7EO0 - chains 1 and 4 of the 6 polymer chains in the assembly; structure by electron microscopy, 3.75 A resolution.

== Chain 1 ==
Molecule: O/tibet/99 VP1
Organism: Foot-and-mouth disease virus
Sequence (213 residues; numbered 1 to 213; the number before each row is that of its first residue):
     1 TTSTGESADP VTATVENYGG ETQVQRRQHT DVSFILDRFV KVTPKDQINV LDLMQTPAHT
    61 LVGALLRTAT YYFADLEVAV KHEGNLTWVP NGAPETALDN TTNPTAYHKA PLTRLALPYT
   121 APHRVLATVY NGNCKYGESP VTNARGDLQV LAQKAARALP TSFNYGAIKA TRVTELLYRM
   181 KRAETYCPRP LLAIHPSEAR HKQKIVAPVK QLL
Disordered / not traced: 1, 133-157, 209-213

== Chain 4 ==
Molecule: O/tibet/99 VP4
Organism: Foot-and-mouth disease virus
Sequence (85 residues; numbered 1 to 85; the number before each row is that of its first residue):
     1 GAGQSSPATG SQNQSGNTGS IINNYYMQQY QNSMDTQLGD NAISGGSNEG STDTTSTHTT
    61 NTQNNDWFSK LASSAFSGLF GALLA
Disordered / not traced: 1-14, 40-66

== How chain 1 and chain 4 interact ==
Pairs across the interface - 19 pairs, chain 1 then chain 4:
  Thr2(1) with Phe80(4)
  Thr4(1) with Phe76(4)
  Pro10(1) with Leu71(4); Ser74(4); Ala75(4); Phe76(4), hydrogen bond (backbone-backbone)
  Thr12(1) with Ser77(4), hydrogen bond
  Asn17(1) with Leu83(4)
  Ser33(1) with Gly16(4)
  Asp37(1) with Asn17(4), hydrogen bond (side chain-backbone)
  Arg38(1) with Asn17(4)
  Phe73(1) with Ser33(4)
  Asp75(1) with Asn32(4); Ser33(4), hydrogen bond
  Lys181(1) with Thr18(4)
  Arg182(1) with Asn32(4); Ser33(4), hydrogen bond; Asp35(4), salt bridge
  Pro188(1) with Phe68(4), hydrophobic
Interface residues without a listed pair, chain 1 (21 interface residues in all): Ser3, Val11, Ala13, Phe34, Ala116, Pro118, Tyr119, Glu184
Interface residues without a listed pair, chain 4 (16 interface residues in all): Ser15, Gln31

== Overview ==
21 residues of chain 1 face 16 of chain 4 across their interface; the contacts include 5 hydrogen bonds and 1
salt bridge. Among the polar pairs are Arg182(1)-Asp35(4), Thr12(1)-Ser77(4) and Asp37(1)-Asn17(4).
Chain 1 is O/tibet/99 VP1 and chain 4 is O/tibet/99 VP4, both from Foot-and-mouth disease virus; the
structure, Foot and mouth disease virus O/tibet/99-bound the single chain fragmen antibody C4, was determined
by electron microscopy.
